Entry 6C0W (electron microscopy, 4.00 A resolution); this record covers chains C and I of the 11 polymer chains in the assembly.

[Chain C]
Molecule: Histone H2A
Source organism: Homo sapiens
UniProt: Q93077 (H2A1C_HUMAN); residues 0-129 here correspond to UniProt positions 1-130 (UniProt number = residue number + 1)
Sequence (130 residues; numbered 0 to 129; the number before each row is that of its first residue; numbering starts at 0):
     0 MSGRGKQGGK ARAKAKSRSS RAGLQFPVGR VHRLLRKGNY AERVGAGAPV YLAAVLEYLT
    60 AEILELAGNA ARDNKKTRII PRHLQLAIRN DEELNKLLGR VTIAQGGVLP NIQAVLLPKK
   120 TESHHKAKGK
Not modelled in the structure: 0-13, 113-129
Curated features (UniProtKB/Swiss-Prot):
  - modified residue: Ser1 (N-acetylserine), Arg3 (Citrulline), Lys5 (N6-(2-hydroxyisobutyryl)lysine), Lys9 (N6-(2-hydroxyisobutyryl)lysine), Lys13 (N6-(beta-hydroxybutyryl)lysine), Lys36 (N6-(2-hydroxyisobutyryl)lysine), Lys74 (N6-(2-hydroxyisobutyryl)lysine), Lys75 (N6-(2-hydroxyisobutyryl)lysine), Lys95 (N6-(2-hydroxyisobutyryl)lysine), Gln104 (N5-methylglutamine), Lys118 (N6-(2-hydroxyisobutyryl)lysine), Lys119 (N6-crotonyllysine), Thr120 (Phosphothreonine), Lys125 (N6-crotonyllysine)
  - cross-link (Glycyl lysine isopeptide (Lys-Gly)): Lys13 (interchain with G-Cter in ubiquitin), Lys15 (interchain with G-Cter in ubiquitin), Lys119 (interchain with G-Cter in ubiquitin)

[Chain I]
Molecule: 147 mer DNA
Sequence (147 nucleotides; row label = number of the first residue in the row; numbers below 1 keep their minus sign (DA-73 is residue -73)):
   -73 ATCTGAGAAT CCGGTGCCGA GGCCGCTCAA TTGGTCGTAG ACAGCTCTAG CACCGCTTAA
   -13 ACGCACGTAC GCGCTGTCCC CCGCGTTTTA ACCGCCAAGG GGATTACTCC CTAGTCTCCA
    47 GGCACGTGTC AGATATATAC ATCCGAT
Not modelled in the structure: -73 to -70, 70-73

[Chain C / chain I interface]
Residue-residue contacts (9; chain C residue first):
  Lys15(C) - DT-43(I)  phosphate contact
  Lys15(C) - DT-42(I)  hydrogen bond to the phosphate
  Arg17(C) - DT-43(I)  phosphate contact
  Arg20(C) - DT-42(I)  salt bridge to the phosphate
  Gly28(C) - DT-43(I)  phosphate contact
  Arg32(C) - DA-44(I)  salt bridge to the phosphate
  Arg42(C) - DA-35(I)  sugar contact
  Lys74(C) - DC-62(I)  salt bridge to the phosphate
  Arg77(C) - DA-54(I)  sugar contact
Also at the interface, not in a pair above, chain C (9 interface residues in all): Ala14
Also at the interface, not in a pair above, chain I (7 interface residues in all): DA-45

[In short]
9 residues of chain C and 7 residues of chain I are in contact; the contacts include 1 hydrogen bond and 3
salt bridges. Polar contacts include Lys15(C)-DT-42(I), Arg20(C)-DT-42(I) and Arg32(C)-DA-44(I).
Here chain C is Histone H2A (Homo sapiens) and chain I is 147 mer DNA. Entry 6C0W (Cryo-EM structure of human
kinetochore protein CENP-N with the centromeric nucleosome containing CENP-A) was determined by electron
microscopy together with 6EQT from the same study.
